PDB entry 9OXJ | electron microscopy, 3.50 A resolution | chains A and D of the 45 polymer chains in the assembly

== Chain A (and D) ==
Protein: Flagellin
From: Shewanella oneidensis MR-1
Notes: chain D of this document is another copy of the same molecule, construct and numbering; everything in this record applies to it too
UniProtKB: Q8ECA5 (Q8ECA5_SHEON); numbering as in UniProt (aligned over 2-273)
Chain sequence (272 residues; row label = number of the first residue in the row):
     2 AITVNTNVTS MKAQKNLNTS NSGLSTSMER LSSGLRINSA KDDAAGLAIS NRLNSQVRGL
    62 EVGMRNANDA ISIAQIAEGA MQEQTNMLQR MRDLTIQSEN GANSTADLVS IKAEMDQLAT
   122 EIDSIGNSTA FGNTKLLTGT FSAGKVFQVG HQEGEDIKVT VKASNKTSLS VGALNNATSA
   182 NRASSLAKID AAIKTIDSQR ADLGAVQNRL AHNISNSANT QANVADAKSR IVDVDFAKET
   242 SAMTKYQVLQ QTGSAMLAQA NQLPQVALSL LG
What the authors report for this chain:
  - post-translational modification sites: Ser143, Ser180, Ser185

== Interface between chain A and chain D ==
Pairs across the interface - 56 pairs, chain A then chain D:
  Gly35(A) - Asn6(D)  hydrogen bond (backbone-side chain)
  Gln76(A) - Lys42(D)
  Glu79(A) - Ala41(D)  hydrogen bond (side chain-backbone)
  Thr86(A) - Asn52(D)
  Gln90(A) - Asn52(D)
  Gln90(A) - Ser56(D)  hydrogen bond
  Gln90(A) - Arg59(D)
  Arg93(A) - Ser56(D)
  Arg93(A) - His152(D)  hydrogen bond (side chain-backbone)
  Asp94(A) - Arg59(D)  salt bridge
  Asp94(A) - Val63(D)
  Ile97(A) - Gly60(D)
  Ile97(A) - Val63(D)  hydrophobic
  Ile97(A) - Asn67(D)  hydrogen bond (backbone-side chain)
  Ile97(A) - Gly151(D)
  Ile97(A) - His152(D)
  Gln98(A) - Val63(D)
  Gln98(A) - Asn67(D)
  Glu100(A) - Val147(D)
  Glu100(A) - Phe148(D)
  Glu100(A) - Gln149(D)
  Asn101(A) - Asn67(D)
  Asn101(A) - Asp70(D)  hydrogen bond
  Asn101(A) - Phe148(D)
  Gly102(A) - Phe142(D)
  Gly102(A) - Lys146(D)
  Gly102(A) - Val147(D)
  Gly102(A) - Phe148(D)
  Ala103(A) - Asp70(D)
  Ala103(A) - Ile74(D)  hydrophobic
  Ala103(A) - Phe132(D)  hydrophobic
  Ala103(A) - Phe148(D)
  Ala184(A) - Glu154(D)
  Asp198(A) - Leu48(D)
  Asp198(A) - Ala49(D)
  Asp198(A) - Asn52(D)  hydrogen bond
  Arg201(A) - Ala41(D)
  Gly205(A) - Ala41(D)
  Gln208(A) - Lys42(D)  hydrogen bond
  Asn209(A) - Lys42(D)  hydrogen bond (side chain-backbone)
  Ser216(A) - Lys16(D)
  Asn220(A) - Lys16(D)  hydrogen bond
  Ala223(A) - Val9(D)
  Asp227(A) - Val9(D)
  Ser230(A) - Thr7(D)
  Asp234(A) - Thr4(D)
  Asp234(A) - Val5(D)
  Asp234(A) - Asn6(D)  hydrogen bond
  Val235(A) - Ile3(D)
  Val235(A) - Thr4(D)
  Asp236(A) - Ala2(D)  hydrogen bond (side chain-backbone)
  Asp236(A) - Ile3(D)  hydrogen bond (side chain-backbone)
  Phe237(A) - Ile3(D)  hydrogen bond (backbone-backbone)
  Phe237(A) - Val5(D)  hydrophobic
  Phe237(A) - Ala268(D)  hydrophobic
  Thr241(A) - Leu271(D)  hydrogen bond (side chain-backbone)
Interface residues without a listed pair, chain A (41 interface residues in all): Ser34, Leu36, Gln83, Arg91, Asn104, Leu187, Asp191, Ile194, Ala202, Ala219, Ala226, Ala238
Interface residues without a listed pair, chain D (40 interface residues in all): Met12, Asn39, Ser40, Ala45, Asn55, Gly64, Thr135, Gln153, Gly273

== Summary ==
41 residues of chain A face 40 of chain D across their interface, with 15 hydrogen bonds and 1 salt bridge.
Among the polar pairs are Asp94(A)-Arg59(D), Gly35(A)-Asn6(D) and Glu79(A)-Ala41(D). The paper reports
modification sites Ser143(A), Ser180(A) and Ser185(A).
Chain A and chain D are both Flagellin (Shewanella oneidensis MR-1); the structure, CryoEM structure of FlaA
filament from Shewanella oneidensis, was determined by electron microscopy (same publication as 9OXK).
